PDB entry 7ZXE | electron microscopy, 3.50 A resolution | chains M and T of the 10 polymer chains in the assembly

# Chain M
Protein: Transcription initiation factor IIB
Organism: Homo sapiens
Notes: EC 2.3.1.48
UniProtKB: Q00403 (TF2B_HUMAN); numbering as in UniProt (aligned over 1-316)
Amino-acid sequence (316 residues; row label = number of the first residue in the row):
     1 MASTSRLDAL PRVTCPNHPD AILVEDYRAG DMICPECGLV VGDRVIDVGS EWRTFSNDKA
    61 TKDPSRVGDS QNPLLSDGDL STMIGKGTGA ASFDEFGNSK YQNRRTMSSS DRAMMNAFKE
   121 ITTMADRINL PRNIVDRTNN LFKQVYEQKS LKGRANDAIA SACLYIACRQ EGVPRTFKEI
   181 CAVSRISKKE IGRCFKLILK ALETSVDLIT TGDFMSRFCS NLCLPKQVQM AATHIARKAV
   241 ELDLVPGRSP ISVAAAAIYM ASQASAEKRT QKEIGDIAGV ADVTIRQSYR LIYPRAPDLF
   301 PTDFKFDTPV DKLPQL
Disordered / not traced: 1-113, 315-316
Swiss-Prot annotation at these positions:
  - zinc finger: Pro11 to Gly42 (TFIIB-type)
  - region (Core promoter DNA-binding): Lys189 to Arg193, Ser249 to Ser252, Val283 to Arg286
  - binding site (Zn(2+)): Cys15, His18, Cys34, Cys37
  - binding site (DNA): Arg53, Thr61, Lys152, Arg154, Lys189, Lys196, Arg248, Lys272, Ala281, Thr284, Arg286, Arg290
  - modified residue: Ser70 (Phosphoserine), Ser76 (Phosphoserine), Ser92 (Phosphoserine), Lys238 (N6-acetyllysine)
  - natural variant: Arg132 (R132Q: In a colorectal cancer sample)
  - mutagenesis: Cys37 (C37S: Does not inhibit interaction with TBP. Inhibits the recruitment of RNA polymerase II into the initiation complex), Glu51 to Ser56 (Partial loss of HIV-1 Vpr binding), Glu51 (E51R/A/D: Defects in transcription start site selection. Supports a level of transcription equivalent to wild-type), Trp52 (W52A: Partial loss of HIV-1 Vpr binding), Arg53 to Thr54 (Partial loss of HIV-1 Vpr binding), Phe55 (F55A: Partial loss of HIV-1 Vpr binding), Arg66 (R66A/E/K: Defects in transcription start site selection. Supports a level of transcription equivalent to wild-type), Gly153 (G153Q: Decreases BREd-dependent pre-initiation complex formation), Arg185 (R185E: Reduces interaction with SSU72; when associated with E-193 or E-200. Inhibits interaction with VP16; when associated with E-193 ...), Lys189 (K189E: Inhibits interaction with SSU72; when associated with E-193. Reduces interaction with SSU72; when associated with E-200. Inhibits interaction with VP16; when associated with E-200 ...), Arg193 (R193E: Inhibits interaction with SSU72; when associated with E-185 or E-189. Inhibits interaction with VP16; when associated with E-185 ...), Lys196 (K196L: Reduces interaction with VP16; when associated with L-200), 9 further mutagenesis entries in UniProt

# Chain T
Molecule: Template strand
Sequence (96 nucleotides; row label = number of the first residue in the row; numbers below 1 keep their minus sign (DA-61 is residue -61)):
   -61 ATCATGGTAT CTCCCCTGCC AGGTAAGTAT GAAACGTTGT GCCTCTGCCC CGACACAGCC
    -1 TCATACGCCT CACTCTTTAC ACACACGGTC ACTTGC
Disordered / not traced: -61 to -20, 27-34

# How chain M and chain T interact
Residue-residue contacts - 19 pairs, chain M then chain T:
  Gly153(M) - DC-11(T)  phosphate contact
  Arg154(M) - DG-10(T)  hydrogen bond to the phosphate
  Arg154(M) - DA-9(T)  salt bridge to the phosphate
  Lys178(M) - DT2(T)  salt bridge to the phosphate
  Lys189(M) - DC-8(T)  salt bridge to the phosphate
  Pro246(M) - DC0(T)  phosphate contact
  Gly247(M) - DC0(T)  sugar contact
  Arg248(M) - DC0(T)  salt bridge to the phosphate
  Arg248(M) - DA1(T)  salt bridge to the phosphate
  Ser249(M) - DC0(T)  phosphate contact
  Ser249(M) - DA1(T)  hydrogen bond to the phosphate
  Ser252(M) - DA1(T)  hydrogen bond to the phosphate
  Gly279(M) - DT2(T)  phosphate contact
  Val280(M) - DT2(T)  phosphate contact
  Ala281(M) - DT2(T)  hydrogen bond to the phosphate
  Val283(M) - DT2(T)  base contact
  Thr284(M) - DA1(T)  sugar contact
  Thr284(M) - DT2(T)  hydrogen bond to the phosphate
  Gln287(M) - DA1(T)  phosphate contact
Interface residues without a listed pair, chain T (8 interface residues in all): DA3

# In short
15 residues of chain M and 8 residues of chain T are in contact, with 5 hydrogen bonds and 5 salt bridges.
Polar pairs include Arg154(M)-DG-10(T), Ser249(M)-DA1(T) and Ser252(M)-DA1(T). UniProt lists 4 Zn2+-binding
residues, 12 DNA-binding residues and 28 mutagenesis sites on chain M.
Here chain M is Transcription initiation factor IIB (Homo sapiens) and chain T is Template strand. Entry 7ZXE
(Structure of SNAPc containing Pol II pre-initiation complex bound to U1 snRNA promoter (OC)) was determined
by electron microscopy (same publication as 7ZWC).
